2OAE - chains A and B; structure by X-ray diffraction, 3.00 A resolution.

[Chain A (and B)]
Protein: Dipeptidyl peptidase 4
Organism: Rattus norvegicus
Notes: EC 3.4.14.5; fragment: Soluble form: Residues 37-767; chain B of this document is another copy of the same molecule, construct and numbering; everything in this record applies to it too
UniProtKB: P14740 (DPP4_RAT); residues 38-767 here = UniProt positions 38-767
Sequence (730 residues; numbered 38 to 767; the number before each row is that of its first residue):
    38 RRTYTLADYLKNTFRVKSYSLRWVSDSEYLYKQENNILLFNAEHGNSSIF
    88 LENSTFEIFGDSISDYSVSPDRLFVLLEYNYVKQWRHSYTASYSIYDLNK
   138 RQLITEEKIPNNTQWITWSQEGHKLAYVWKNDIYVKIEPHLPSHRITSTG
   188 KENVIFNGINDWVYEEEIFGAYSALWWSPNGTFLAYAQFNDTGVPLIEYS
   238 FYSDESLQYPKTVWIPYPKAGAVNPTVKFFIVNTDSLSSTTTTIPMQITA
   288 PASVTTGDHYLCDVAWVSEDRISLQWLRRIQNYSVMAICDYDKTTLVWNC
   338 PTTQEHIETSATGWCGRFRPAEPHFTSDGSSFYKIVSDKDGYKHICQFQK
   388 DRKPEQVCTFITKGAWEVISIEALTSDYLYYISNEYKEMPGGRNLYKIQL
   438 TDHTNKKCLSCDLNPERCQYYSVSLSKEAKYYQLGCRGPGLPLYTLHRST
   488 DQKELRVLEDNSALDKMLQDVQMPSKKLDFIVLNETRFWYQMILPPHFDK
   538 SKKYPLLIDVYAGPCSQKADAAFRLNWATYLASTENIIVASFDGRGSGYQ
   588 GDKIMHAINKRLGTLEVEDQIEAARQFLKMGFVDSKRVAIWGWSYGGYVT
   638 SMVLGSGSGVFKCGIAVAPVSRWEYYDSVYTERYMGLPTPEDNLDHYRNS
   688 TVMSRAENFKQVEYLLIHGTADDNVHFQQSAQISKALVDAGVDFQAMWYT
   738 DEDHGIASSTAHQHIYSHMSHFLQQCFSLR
Disulfide bonds: Cys326-Cys337, Cys383-Cys395, Cys445-Cys448, Cys455-Cys473, Cys650-Cys763
Residues lining bound ligands: AIL (n-{[(3S,5S)-5-(1,3-thiazolidin-3-ylcarbonyl)pyrrolidin-3-yl]methyl}-1,3-thiazole-4-carboxamide): Arg123, Glu203, Glu204, Ile205, Phe206, Gly207, Phe355, Arg356, Tyr548, Ser631, Tyr632, Val657, Trp660, Tyr663, Tyr667, Arg670, Asn711, Val712, His741
Curated features (UniProtKB/Swiss-Prot):
  - active site (Charge relay system): Ser631, Asp709, His741
  - glycosylation (N-linked (GlcNAc...) asparagine): Asn83, Asn90, Asn148, Asn217, Asn227, Asn319, Asn521, Asn686
  - mutagenesis: Gly629 (G629A: Reduced activity; G629R: Reduced activity), Trp630 (W630E: No effect on activity), Ser631 (S631A: Reduced activity), Tyr632 (Y632F: No effect on activity; Y632G: Reduced activity; Y632L: Reduced activity), Gly633 (G633A: Reduced activity; G633S: Reduced activity)

[How chain A and chain B interact]
Residue-residue contacts - 104 pairs, chain A then chain B:
  Pro232(A) - Tyr246(B)
  Leu233(A) - Tyr246(B)
  Glu235(A) - Ser237(B)  hydrogen bond (backbone-side chain)
  Ser237(A) - Glu235(B)  hydrogen bond (side chain-backbone)
  Tyr239(A) - Phe714(B)
  Tyr239(A) - Gln715(B)
  Tyr239(A) - Ala718(B)  hydrophobic
  Tyr239(A) - Gln719(B)
  Ser240(A) - Gln719(B)  hydrogen bond (backbone-side chain)
  Ser240(A) - Lys722(B)  hydrogen bond (backbone-side chain)
  Asp241(A) - Gln719(B)
  Asp241(A) - Lys722(B)
  Glu242(A) - Arg659(B)  salt bridge
  Glu242(A) - Tyr662(B)  hydrogen bond (backbone-side chain)
  Glu242(A) - Thr688(B)
  Glu242(A) - Met690(B)
  Glu242(A) - Gln719(B)
  Leu244(A) - Tyr662(B)
  Leu244(A) - Gln715(B)
  Gln245(A) - Lys256(B)
  Gln245(A) - Ala257(B)  hydrogen bond (side chain-backbone)
  Gln245(A) - Glu661(B)  hydrogen bond (side chain-backbone)
  Gln245(A) - Gln715(B)
  Tyr246(A) - Pro232(B)
  Tyr246(A) - Leu233(B)
  Tyr246(A) - Ile234(B)  hydrophobic
  Tyr246(A) - Tyr254(B)  hydrogen bond (side chain-backbone)
  Tyr246(A) - Pro255(B)
  Tyr246(A) - Lys256(B)  hydrogen bond (side chain-backbone)
  Tyr246(A) - Ala259(B)
  Pro247(A) - Gln715(B)
  Tyr254(A) - Tyr246(B)  hydrogen bond (backbone-side chain)
  Pro255(A) - Tyr246(B)
  Lys256(A) - Gln245(B)
  Lys256(A) - Tyr246(B)  hydrogen bond (backbone-side chain)
  Ala257(A) - Gln245(B)  hydrogen bond (backbone-side chain)
  Ala259(A) - Tyr246(B)
  Arg659(A) - Glu242(B)  salt bridge
  Glu661(A) - Gln245(B)  hydrogen bond (backbone-side chain)
  Tyr662(A) - Glu242(B)  hydrogen bond (side chain-backbone)
  Tyr662(A) - Leu244(B)
  Tyr662(A) - Gln245(B)
  Thr688(A) - Glu242(B)
  Met690(A) - Glu242(B)
  Leu703(A) - Trp735(B)  hydrophobic
  Phe714(A) - Tyr239(B)
  Gln715(A) - Tyr239(B)
  Gln715(A) - Leu244(B)
  Gln715(A) - Gln245(B)
  Gln715(A) - Pro247(B)
  Ser717(A) - Trp735(B)
  Ala718(A) - Tyr239(B)  hydrophobic
  Ala718(A) - Trp735(B)
  Ala718(A) - Thr737(B)  hydrogen bond (backbone-side chain)
  Gln719(A) - Tyr239(B)
  Gln719(A) - Ser240(B)  hydrogen bond (side chain-backbone)
  Gln719(A) - Asp241(B)
  Gln719(A) - Glu242(B)
  Ser721(A) - Trp735(B)  hydrogen bond
  Ser721(A) - Thr737(B)  hydrogen bond
  Lys722(A) - Ser240(B)  hydrogen bond (side chain-backbone)
  Lys722(A) - Asp241(B)
  Lys722(A) - Thr737(B)
  Val725(A) - Thr747(B)
  Val725(A) - Ala748(B)  hydrophobic
  Val725(A) - His751(B)
  Asp726(A) - Thr747(B)  hydrogen bond
  Val729(A) - His751(B)  hydrogen bond (backbone-side chain)
  Asp730(A) - His751(B)
  Asp730(A) - His755(B)  salt bridge
  Asp730(A) - His758(B)
  Phe731(A) - Met734(B)
  Phe731(A) - His751(B)
  Phe731(A) - His755(B)
  Gln732(A) - Gln732(B)
  Gln732(A) - Met734(B)
  Ala733(A) - Ala733(B)
  Ala733(A) - Met734(B)
  Ala733(A) - Trp735(B)  hydrophobic
  Met734(A) - Phe731(B)
  Met734(A) - Gln732(B)
  Met734(A) - Ala733(B)
  Met734(A) - Trp735(B)
  Trp735(A) - Leu703(B)  hydrophobic
  Trp735(A) - Phe714(B)
  Trp735(A) - Ser717(B)
  Trp735(A) - Ala718(B)
  Trp735(A) - Ser721(B)  hydrogen bond
  Trp735(A) - Ala733(B)  hydrophobic
  Trp735(A) - Met734(B)
  Tyr736(A) - Val725(B)  hydrophobic
  Thr737(A) - Ala718(B)  hydrogen bond (side chain-backbone)
  Thr737(A) - Ser721(B)  hydrogen bond
  Thr737(A) - Lys722(B)
  Thr747(A) - Val725(B)
  Thr747(A) - Asp726(B)  hydrogen bond
  Ala748(A) - Val725(B)  hydrophobic
  His751(A) - Val725(B)
  His751(A) - Val729(B)  hydrogen bond (side chain-backbone)
  His751(A) - Asp730(B)
  His751(A) - Phe731(B)
  His755(A) - Asp730(B)  salt bridge
  His755(A) - Phe731(B)  hydrogen bond (side chain-backbone)
  His758(A) - Asp730(B)
Interface residues without a listed pair, chain A (50 interface residues in all): Ile234, Ser243, Thr249, Leu724
Interface residues without a listed pair, chain B (50 interface residues in all): Ser243, Thr249, Leu724, Tyr736

[Overview]
The chain A/chain B interface involves 50 residues from each chain, with 27 hydrogen bonds and 4 salt bridges.
Polar pairs include Glu242(A)-Arg659(B), Asp730(A)-His755(B) and Glu235(A)-Ser237(B). Bound to chain A:
compound AIL. UniProt lists 3 active-site residues and 5 mutagenesis sites on chain A.
Both chains are Dipeptidyl peptidase 4 (Rattus norvegicus). Entry 2OAE (Crystal structure of rat dipeptidyl
peptidase (DPPIV) with thiazole-based peptide mimetic #31) was determined by X-ray diffraction together with
2OAG from the same study.
